PDB entry 4DVA | X-ray diffraction, 1.94 A resolution | chain U

== Chain U ==
Name: Urokinase-type plasminogen activator
Source organism: Homo sapiens
Notes: EC 3.4.21.73; fragment: catalytic domain
UniProt: P00749 (UROK_HUMAN); the construct lacks a stretch of the UniProt sequence and is renumbered around it, so the offset changes along the chain: 16-37 = UniProt 179-200; 38-60 = UniProt 205-227; 63-97 = UniProt 234-268; 98-110 = UniProt 271-283; 5 more segments
Sequence (246 residues; each row starts with the number of its first residue; note: 1 number in that range is skipped by the numbering (no residue carries it; nothing is unmodelled there); a row labelled like 37A-37D holds insertion residues (37A, then the next letters in order)):
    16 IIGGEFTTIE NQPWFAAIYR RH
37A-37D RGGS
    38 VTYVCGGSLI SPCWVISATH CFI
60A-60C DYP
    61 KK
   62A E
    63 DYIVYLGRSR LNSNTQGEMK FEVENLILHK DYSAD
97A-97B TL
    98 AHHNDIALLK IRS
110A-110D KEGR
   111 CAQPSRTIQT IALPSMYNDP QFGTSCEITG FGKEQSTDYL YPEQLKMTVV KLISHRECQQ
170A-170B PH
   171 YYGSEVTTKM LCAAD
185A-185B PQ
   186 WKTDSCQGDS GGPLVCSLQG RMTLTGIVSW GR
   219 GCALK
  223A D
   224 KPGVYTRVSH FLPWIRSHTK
Disulfide bonds: Cys42-Cys58, Cys50-Cys111, Cys136-Cys201, Cys168-Cys182, Cys191-Cys220
Construct notes: engineered mutation Ala122 (Cys299 in P00749), Gln145 (Asn322 in P00749)
Curated features (UniProtKB/Swiss-Prot):
  - active site (Charge relay system): His57, Asp102, Ser195
  - modified residue: Ser146 (Phosphoserine)

== Overview ==
Curated annotation (UniProt) lists 3 active-site residues.
Chain U is Urokinase-type plasminogen activator (Homo sapiens); the structure, The crystal structure of human
urokinase-type plasminogen activator catalytic domain, was determined by X-ray diffraction (same publication
as 4DVB and 4DW2).
